Entry 2YWY (X-ray diffraction, 2.71 A resolution); this record covers chain A.

Chain A:
Name: new antigen receptor variable domain
Organism: Orectolobus maculatus
UniProtKB: A9CBG4 (A9CBG4_9CHON); residues 1-111 here = UniProt positions 1-111
Amino-acid sequence (113 residues; row label = number of the first residue in the row):
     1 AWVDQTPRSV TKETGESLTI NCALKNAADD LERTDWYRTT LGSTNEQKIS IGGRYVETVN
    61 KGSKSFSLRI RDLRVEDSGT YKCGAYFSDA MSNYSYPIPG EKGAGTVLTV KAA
Cystine bridges: C22-C83

Summary:
Chain A is new antigen receptor variable domain (Orectolobus maculatus); the structure, Structure of new
antigen receptor variable domain from sharks, was determined by X-ray diffraction, deposited together with
2YWZ.
